PDB entry 6C1T | X-ray diffraction, 1.84 A resolution | chains A and C of the 4 polymer chains in the assembly

[Chain A]
Molecule: Methyl-CpG-binding domain protein 2
From: Homo sapiens
Reference sequence: Q9UBB5 (MBD2_HUMAN); residue numbers follow UniProt; this construct covers 143-220
Amino-acid sequence (79 residues; row label = number of the first residue in the row):
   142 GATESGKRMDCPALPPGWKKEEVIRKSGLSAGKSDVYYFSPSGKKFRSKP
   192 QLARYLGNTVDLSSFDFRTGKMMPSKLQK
Not modelled in the structure: 142-147, 216-220
Differences from the reference sequence: expression tag (142)
UniProt features mapped onto this chain:
  - modified residue: Ser-181 (Phosphoserine)
From the paper describing this entry:
  - binding site for the 12-nt DNA strand: Arg-166, Arg-188
  - conformationally variable residues (side-chain flip): Arg-188
  - mutagenesis - R166A, R188A (about 4-fold): decreased binding to mCA

[Chain C]
Molecule: 12-nt DNA strand
Sequence (12 nucleotides; row label = number of the first residue in the row):
     1 CGGAGTGTAGGC

[Interface between chain A and chain C]
Residue-residue contacts (12):
  Arg-166(A) / DT6(C)  phosphate contact
  Arg-166(A) / DG7(C)  hydrogen bond to the base
  Lys-167(A) / DT6(C)  hydrogen bond to the phosphate
  Ser-168(A) / DT6(C)  hydrogen bond to the phosphate
  Gly-169(A) / DG7(C)  phosphate contact
  Leu-170(A) / DG7(C)  hydrogen bond to the phosphate
  Ser-171(A) / DG7(C)  phosphate contact
  Asp-176(A) / DT6(C)  base contact
  Tyr-178(A) / DT6(C)  base contact
  Lys-186(A) / DA4(C)  salt bridge to the phosphate
  Arg-188(A) / DA4(C)  hydrogen bond to the base
  Arg-188(A) / DG5(C)  hydrogen bond to the base
Also at the interface, not in a pair above, chain A (11 interface residues in all): Val-164
Also at the interface, not in a pair above, chain C (5 interface residues in all): DT8

[Overview]
11 residues of chain A and 5 residues of chain C are in contact, with 6 hydrogen bonds and 1 salt bridge.
Polar pairs include Arg-166(A)/DG7(C), Arg-188(A)/DA4(C) and Arg-188(A)/DG5(C). The paper reports a binding
site for the 12-nt DNA strand at Arg-166(A) and Arg-188(A); R166A and R188A of chain A reduce binding to mCA.
Here chain A is Methyl-CpG-binding domain protein 2 (Homo sapiens) and chain C is a 12-nt DNA strand. Entry
6C1T (MBD2 in complex with a partially methylated DNA) was determined by X-ray diffraction together with 6CNP,
6CNQ, 6C1A, 6C1U and 6C1V from the same study.
